7O7F - chains A and C of the 7 polymer chains in the assembly; structure by electron microscopy, 3.15 A resolution.

Chain A:
Molecule: Guanine nucleotide-binding protein G(i) subunit alpha-1
Organism: Homo sapiens
Reference sequence: P63096 (GNAI1_HUMAN); numbering as in UniProt (aligned over 1-354)
Chain sequence (354 residues; numbered 1 to 354; the number before each row is that of its first residue):
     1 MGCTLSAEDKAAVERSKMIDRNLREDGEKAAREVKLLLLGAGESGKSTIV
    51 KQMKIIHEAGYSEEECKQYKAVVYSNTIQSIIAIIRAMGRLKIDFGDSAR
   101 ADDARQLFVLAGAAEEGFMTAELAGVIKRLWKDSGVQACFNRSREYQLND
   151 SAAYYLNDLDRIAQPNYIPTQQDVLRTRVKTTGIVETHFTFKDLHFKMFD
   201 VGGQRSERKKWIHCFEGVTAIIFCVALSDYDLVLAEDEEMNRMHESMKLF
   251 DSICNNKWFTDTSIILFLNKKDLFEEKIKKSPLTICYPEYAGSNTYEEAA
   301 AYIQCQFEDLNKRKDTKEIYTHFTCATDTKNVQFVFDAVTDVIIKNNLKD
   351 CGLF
Not modelled in the structure: 1-3, 55-179, 233-239
Curated features (UniProtKB/Swiss-Prot):
  - region: Lys35 to Thr48 (G1 motif), Asp173 to Thr181 (G2 motif), Phe196 to Arg205 (G3 motif), Ile265 to Asp272 (G4 motif), Thr324 to Thr329 (G5 motif)
  - binding site (GTP): Glu43 to Thr48, Ser151, Leu175 to Thr181, Asp200 to Gln204, Asn269 to Asp272, Ala326
  - binding site (Mg(2+)): Ser47, Thr181
  - modified residue: Arg178 (ADP-ribosylarginine), Gln204 (Deamidated glutamine), Cys351 (ADP-ribosylcysteine)
  - lipidation: Gly2 (N-myristoyl glycine), Cys3 (S-palmitoyl cysteine)
  - natural variant: Gly40 (G40C: In NEDHISB; G40R: In NEDHISB), Gly45 (G45D: In NEDHISB), Thr48 (T48I: In NEDHISB; T48K: In NEDHISB), Gln52 (Q52P: In NEDHISB), Ser75 (deletion: In NEDHISB; uncertain significance), Gln172 (deletion: In NEDHISB), Asp173 (D173V: In NEDHISB), Glu186 to Phe189 (deletion: In NEDHISB; uncertain significance), Cys224 (C224Y: In NEDHISB), Lys270 (K270N: In NEDHISB; K270R: In NEDHISB), Asp272 (D272G: In NEDHISB), Ala326 (A326P: In NEDHISB), 1 further natural variant entry in UniProt
  - mutagenesis: Gly42 (G42R: Abolishes switch to an activated conformation and dissociation from beta and gamma subunits upon GTP binding. Abolishes interaction with RGS family members), Glu116 (E116L: Enhances interaction (inactive GDP-bound) with RGS14), Gln147 (Q147L: Enhances interaction (inactive GDP-bound) with RGS14), Glu245 (E245L: Enhances interaction (inactive GDP-bound) with RGS14)

Chain C:
Molecule: C-C chemokine receptor type 5
Organism: Homo sapiens
Reference sequence: P51681 (CCR5_HUMAN); residues 1-352 here = UniProt positions 1-352
Chain sequence (372 residues; each row starts with the number of its first residue):
     1 MDYQVSSPIYDINYYTSEPCQKINVKQIAARLLPPLYSLVFIFGFVGNML
    51 VILILINCKRLKSMTDIYLLNLAISDLFFLLTVPFWAHYAAAQWDFGNTM
   101 CQLLTGLYFIGFFSGIFFIILLTIDRYLAVVHAVFALKARTVTFGVVTSV
   151 ITWVVAVFASLPGIIFTRSQKEGLHYTCSSHFPYSQYQFWKNFQTLKIVI
   201 LGLVLPLLVMVICYSGILKTLLRCRNEKKRHRAVRLIFTIMIVYFLFWAP
   251 YNIVLLLNTFQEFFGLNNCSSSNRLDQAMQVTETLGMTHCCINPIIYAFV
   301 GEKFRNYLLVFFQKHIAKRFCKCCSIFQQEAPERASSVYTRSTGEQEISV
   351 GLGVAGLEVLFQGPDYKDDDDK
Not modelled in the structure: 1-15, 316-372
Differences from the reference sequence: expression tag (353-372)
Curated features (UniProtKB/Swiss-Prot):
  - modified residue: Tyr3 (Sulfotyrosine), Tyr10 (Sulfotyrosine), Tyr14 (Sulfotyrosine), Tyr15 (Sulfotyrosine), Ser336 (Phosphoserine), Ser337 (Phosphoserine), Ser342 (Phosphoserine), Ser349 (Phosphoserine)
  - lipidation (S-palmitoyl cysteine): Cys321, Cys323, Cys324
  - glycosylation (O-linked (GalNAc...) serine): Ser6, Ser7
  - natural variant: Tyr10 (Y10D: In INCCR5-71A), Arg31 (R31H: In INCCR5-72A), Pro34 (P34L: In TZCCR5-179), Arg60 (R60S: Risk factor for HIV-1), Lys62 (K62R: In UGCCR5-145B), Tyr68 (Y68H: In ZWCCR5-7), Asp95 (D95N: In MWCCR5-107), Gly97 (G97E: In INCCR5-467), Gly106 (G106R: Protects against HIV-1 infection), Leu122 (L122P: In ZWCCR5-7), Phe158 (F158S: In UGCCR5-145A), Tyr176 (Y176C: In KECCR5-116), 17 further natural variant entries in UniProt
  - mutagenesis: Tyr3 (Y3D: No sulfation and strongly decreases binding with CCL4 and CCL5; when associated with D-10; D-14 and D-15. Restores most CCL4 binding; when associated with D-10 and D-15 ...), Ser6 to Ser7 (Loss of molecular mass of 2 kDa compared to wild type when treated with O-glycosidase. Dramatically reduces binding with CCL4 ...), Ser6 (S6A: Strongly decreases CCL4 binding. No change in glycosylation status), Ser7 (S7A: No change in glycosylation status and binds CCL4 as efficiently as wild type), Tyr10 (Y10F: No sulfation and greatly decreases binding of CCL4 and CCL5; when associated with F-3; F-14 and F-15. Small loss of sulfation; when associated with F-14 and F-15), Tyr14 (Y14D: No sulfation and greatly decreased binding of CCL4 and CCL5; when associated with D-3; D-10 and D-14. No restoration of CCL4 binding; when associated with D-10 and D-15 ...), Tyr15 (Y15D: No sulfation and greatly decreased binding of CCL4 and CCL5; when associated with D-3; D-10 and D-14. Restored most CCL4 binding; when associated with D-3 and D-10 ...), Thr16 to Ser17 (Similar decrease in molecular mass when treated with O-glycosidase as for wild type. Loss of molecular mass of about 2 kDa as compared to wild type, dramatically reduces binding by CCL4 ...), Cys20 (C20A: Decreases to 40% surface expression. No effect on conformational integrity. Disrupts binding of CCL4. Decreases cell HIV infection), Cys101 (C101A: Decreases to 40% surface expression. Disrupts conformational integrity. Disrupts binding of CCL4. Decreases HIV cell infection), Cys178 (C178A: Decreases to 40% surface expression. Disrupts conformational integrity. Disrupts binding of CCL4. Decreases HIV cell infection), Cys269 (C269A: Decreases to 40% surface expression. No effect on conformational integrity. Disrupts binding of CCL4. Decreases cell HIV infection), 7 further mutagenesis entries in UniProt
Disulfides: Cys20-Cys269, Cys101-Cys178
From the paper describing this entry:
  - contacts within the chain: Tyr108-Phe109 (pi stacking), Phe109-Phe112 (pi stacking), Trp248-His289, Tyr214-Tyr297 (water-mediated contact)
  - conformationally variable residues (loop rearrangement, side-chain flip): Tyr108, Phe109, Phe112, Ile116, Arg126, Pro206, Tyr244, Trp248, Met287, His289, Gly301, Glu302
  - mutagenesis - Y108A, E283A, M287A: decreased signaling with C-C motif chemokine 5

Interface between chain A and chain C:
Pairs across the interface - 29 pairs, chain A then chain C:
  Arg32(A) - Leu137(C)
  Lys192(A) - Val134(C)
  Asp193(A) - Val134(C)
  Leu194(A) - Val134(C)  hydrophobic
  Leu194(A) - Leu137(C)  hydrophobic
  Asp315(A) - Lys229(C)
  Glu318(A) - Arg225(C)  salt bridge
  Tyr320(A) - Arg225(C)
  Asp341(A) - Arg223(C)  salt bridge
  Ile343(A) - Ala133(C)  hydrophobic
  Ile344(A) - Val130(C)
  Ile344(A) - Ala133(C)  hydrophobic
  Ile344(A) - Arg223(C)
  Asn347(A) - Ala129(C)  hydrogen bond (side chain-backbone)
  Leu348(A) - Val130(C)  hydrophobic
  Leu348(A) - Leu221(C)  hydrophobic
  Lys349(A) - Lys229(C)
  Lys349(A) - Lys303(C)
  Asp350(A) - Arg140(C)  salt bridge
  Asp350(A) - Glu302(C)
  Cys351(A) - Arg126(C)
  Cys351(A) - Glu302(C)
  Gly352(A) - Val300(C)
  Gly352(A) - Glu302(C)
  Leu353(A) - Ala233(C)
  Leu353(A) - Ile237(C)  hydrophobic
  Phe354(A) - Leu221(C)  hydrophobic
  Phe354(A) - Ala233(C)  hydrophobic
  Phe354(A) - Gly301(C)
Also at the interface, not in a pair above, chain A (19 interface residues in all): Phe336
Also at the interface, not in a pair above, chain C (25 interface residues in all): Thr65, Lys138, Ile217, Thr220, Cys224, Asn226, Arg230, Leu236
From the paper, about this interface:
  - interface residues, chain A: Gly352(A)
  - interface residues, chain C: Arg126(C), Glu302(C)

Summary:
19 residues of chain A and 25 residues of chain C are in contact; the contacts include 1 hydrogen bond and 3
salt bridges. Polar contacts include Glu318(A)-Arg225(C), Asp341(A)-Arg223(C) and Asp350(A)-Arg140(C). From
the paper: Y108A, E283A and M287A of chain C reduce signaling with C-C motif chemokine 5; interface residues
Gly352(A) and Arg126(C) among others.
Chain A is Guanine nucleotide-binding protein G(i) subunit alpha-1 and chain C is C-C chemokine receptor type
5, both from Homo sapiens; the structure, Structural basis of the activation of the CC chemokine receptor 5 by
a chemokine agonist, was determined by electron microscopy.
